PDB entry 9CRV | electron microscopy, 3.18 A resolution | chains B and C of the 7 polymer chains in the assembly

[Chain B]
Name: Gamma-aminobutyric acid receptor subunit alpha-1
Source organism: Homo sapiens
UniProtKB: P14867 (GBRA1_HUMAN); residues 1-429 here correspond to UniProt positions 28-456 (UniProt number = residue number + 27)
Sequence (429 residues; numbered 1 to 429; the number before each row is that of its first residue):
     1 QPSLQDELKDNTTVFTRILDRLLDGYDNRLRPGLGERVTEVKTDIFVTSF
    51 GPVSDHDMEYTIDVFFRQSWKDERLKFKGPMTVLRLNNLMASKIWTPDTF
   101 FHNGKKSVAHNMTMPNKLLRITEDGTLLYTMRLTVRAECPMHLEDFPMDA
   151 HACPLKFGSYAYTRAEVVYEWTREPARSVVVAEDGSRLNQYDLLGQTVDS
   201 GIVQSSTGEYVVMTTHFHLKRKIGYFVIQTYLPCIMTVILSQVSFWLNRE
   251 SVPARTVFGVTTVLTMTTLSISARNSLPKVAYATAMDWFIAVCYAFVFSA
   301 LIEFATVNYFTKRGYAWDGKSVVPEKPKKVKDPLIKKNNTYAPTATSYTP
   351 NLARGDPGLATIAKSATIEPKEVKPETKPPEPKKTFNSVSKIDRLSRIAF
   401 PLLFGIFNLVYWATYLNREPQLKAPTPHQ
Unresolved in the structure: 1-9, 320-383, 419-429
Disulfide bonds: Cys139-Cys153
Glycans and other covalent adducts: N-acetylglucosamine (NAG) linked to Asn111
Small-molecule neighbours:
  - gamma-amino-butanoic acid (ABU): Phe65, Arg67, Leu118, Thr130
  - PIO ([(2R)-2-octanoyloxy-3-[oxidanyl-[(1R,2R,3S,4R,5R,6S)-2,3,6-tris(oxidanyl)-4,5-diphosphonooxy-cyclohexyl]oxy-phosphoryl]oxy-propyl] octanoate): Arg249, Thr306, Phe310, Lys312, Arg313, Asn387, Ser388, Ser390, Lys391, Ile392, Leu395
UniProt features mapped onto this chain:
  - binding site (4-aminobutanoate): Arg67, Thr130
  - binding site (3alpha-hydroxy-5alpha-pregnan-11,20-dione): Trp246
  - glycosylation (N-linked (GlcNAc...) asparagine): Asn11, Asn111

[Chain C]
Name: Gamma-aminobutyric acid receptor subunit gamma-2
Source organism: Homo sapiens
UniProtKB: P18507 (GBRG2_HUMAN); residues 1-436 here correspond to UniProt positions 40-475 (UniProt number = residue number + 39)
Sequence (436 residues; each row starts with the number of its first residue):
     1 QKSDDDYEDYASNKTWVLTPKVPEGDVTVILNNLLEGYDNKLRPDIGVKP
    51 TLIHTDMYVNSIGPVNAINMEYTIDIFFAQTWYDRRLKFNSTIKVLRLNS
   101 NMVGKIWIPDTFFRNSKKADAHWITTPNRMLRIWNDGRVLYTLRLTIDAE
   151 CQLQLHNFPMDEHSCPLEFSSYGYPREEIVYQWKRSSVEVGDTRSWRLYQ
   201 FSFVGLRNTTEVVKTTSGDYVVMSVYFDLSRRMGYFTIQTYIPCTLIVVL
   251 SWVSFWINKDAVPARTSLGITTVLTMTTLSTIARKSLPKVSYVTAMDLFV
   301 SVCFIFVFSALVEYGTLHYFVSNRKPSKDKDKKKKNPLLRMFSFKAPTID
   351 IRPRSATIQMNNATHLQERDEEYGYECLDGKDCASFFCCFEDCRTGAWRH
   401 GRIHIRIAKMDSYARIFFPTAFCLFNLVYWVSYLYL
Unresolved in the structure: 1-23, 323-409, 435-436
Disulfide bonds: Cys151-Cys165
Glycans and other covalent adducts: N-acetylglucosamine (NAG) linked to Asn208
UniProt features mapped onto this chain:
  - region: Arg394 to Asp411 (Interaction with GABARAP)
  - glycosylation (N-linked (GlcNAc...) asparagine): Asn13, Asn90, Asn208

[Interface between chain B and chain C]
Residue-residue contacts - 85 pairs, chain B then chain C:
  Asp27(B) - Thr28(C)  hydrogen bond
  Asn28(B) - Asn99(C)
  Asn28(B) - Asn101(C)
  Arg29(B) - Leu31(C)
  Arg29(B) - Asn32(C)  hydrogen bond
  Arg29(B) - Leu98(C)
  Arg29(B) - Asn99(C)
  Arg29(B) - Met102(C)
  Leu30(B) - Glu24(C)
  Leu30(B) - Val27(C)  hydrophobic
  Leu30(B) - Thr28(C)
  Leu30(B) - Leu31(C)  hydrophobic
  Arg31(B) - Glu24(C)
  Pro32(B) - Glu24(C)
  Gly33(B) - Glu24(C)  hydrogen bond (backbone-side chain)
  Leu34(B) - Glu24(C)  hydrogen bond (backbone-side chain)
  Leu34(B) - Val27(C)  hydrophobic
  Glu36(B) - Glu24(C)
  Asp57(B) - Arg197(C)  hydrogen bond (backbone-side chain)
  Met58(B) - Tyr199(C)
  Pro97(B) - Thr125(C)
  Pro97(B) - Thr126(C)
  Asp98(B) - Thr126(C)
  Thr99(B) - Ile124(C)
  Thr99(B) - Thr125(C)  hydrogen bond (backbone-backbone)
  Phe100(B) - Ile124(C)
  Phe100(B) - Asn128(C)
  Phe100(B) - Arg144(C)
  Phe101(B) - Arg144(C)
  Gly104(B) - Arg144(C)  hydrogen bond (backbone-side chain)
  Lys105(B) - His122(C)
  Lys105(B) - Arg197(C)
  Ser107(B) - Ile124(C)
  Ala109(B) - Ile124(C)  hydrophobic
  Met131(B) - Thr125(C)
  Leu133(B) - Thr125(C)
  Glu138(B) - Ser195(C)
  Glu138(B) - Arg197(C)
  Tyr160(B) - Phe77(C)  hydrophobic
  Tyr160(B) - Asn128(C)
  Tyr160(B) - Arg129(C)
  Tyr160(B) - Met130(C)
  Tyr160(B) - Thr142(C)  hydrogen bond (side chain-backbone)
  Tyr160(B) - Leu143(C)
  Tyr160(B) - Arg144(C)
  Ala161(B) - Leu98(C)
  Ala161(B) - Met130(C)  hydrophobic
  Ala161(B) - Arg132(C)
  Tyr162(B) - Arg97(C)
  Tyr162(B) - Asn99(C)
  Thr163(B) - Arg132(C)
  Glu166(B) - Arg97(C)
  Thr207(B) - Met130(C)
  Thr207(B) - Arg132(C)  hydrogen bond (backbone-side chain)
  Tyr210(B) - Met130(C)
  Tyr210(B) - Arg132(C)  hydrogen bond
  Val252(B) - Ile257(C)  hydrophobic
  Val252(B) - Ala261(C)  hydrophobic
  Val252(B) - Ala264(C)  hydrophobic
  Pro253(B) - Pro263(C)  hydrophobic
  Pro253(B) - Ala264(C)  hydrophobic
  Thr256(B) - Ala264(C)
  Val260(B) - Leu268(C)  hydrophobic
  Val260(B) - Thr271(C)
  Val263(B) - Leu250(C)  hydrophobic
  Leu264(B) - Thr271(C)
  Leu264(B) - Thr275(C)
  Thr267(B) - Pro243(C)
  Ser270(B) - Gln239(C)  hydrogen bond (backbone-side chain)
  Ile271(B) - Gln239(C)
  Arg274(B) - Tyr235(C)
  Arg274(B) - Gln239(C)
  Lys279(B) - Tyr199(C)
  Lys279(B) - Gln200(C)
  Lys279(B) - Tyr235(C)
  Lys279(B) - Phe236(C)
  Val280(B) - Tyr235(C)
  Ala281(B) - Tyr199(C)
  Ala281(B) - Gly234(C)
  Tyr294(B) - Leu246(C)
  Phe298(B) - Leu246(C)
  Phe298(B) - Leu250(C)  hydrophobic
  Leu301(B) - Leu250(C)  hydrophobic
  Asn308(B) - Ile257(C)
  Asn308(B) - Asn258(C)
Also at the interface, not in a pair above, chain B (55 interface residues in all): His56, Phe66, Arg74, Trp95, His102, Lys106, Pro140, Asp287
Also at the interface, not in a pair above, chain C (53 interface residues in all): Asn60, Ser61, Asp75, Asp120, Leu140, Arg232, Ile238, Val249, Val253, Trp256, Leu279, Ile282

[Summary]
Chain B and chain C form an interface of 55 and 53 residues respectively, with 11 hydrogen bonds. Polar
contacts include Asp27(B)-Thr28(C), Arg29(B)-Asn32(C) and Gly33(B)-Glu24(C). Ligands of chain B:
gamma-amino-butanoic acid and compound PIO. Covalently linked N-acetylglucosamine: at Asn111(B). Covalently
linked N-acetylglucosamine: at Asn208(C).
Chain B is Gamma-aminobutyric acid receptor subunit alpha-1 and chain C is Gamma-aminobutyric acid receptor
subunit gamma-2, both from Homo sapiens; the structure, Native human GABAA receptor of
beta2-alpha1-gamma2-beta2-alpha2 assembly, was determined by electron microscopy, deposited together with
9CRS, 9CSB, 9CT0, 9CTJ, 9CTP, 9CTV and 6 further entries.
